Entry 8ENH (X-ray diffraction, 2.50 A resolution); this record covers chains A and D of the 5 polymer chains in the assembly.

== Chain A ==
Name: MHC class I antigen
Organism: Homo sapiens
Reference sequence: F4NBT2 (F4NBT2_HUMAN); residues 1-276 here correspond to UniProt positions 25-300 (UniProt number = residue number + 24)
Amino-acid sequence (276 residues; row label = number of the first residue in the row):
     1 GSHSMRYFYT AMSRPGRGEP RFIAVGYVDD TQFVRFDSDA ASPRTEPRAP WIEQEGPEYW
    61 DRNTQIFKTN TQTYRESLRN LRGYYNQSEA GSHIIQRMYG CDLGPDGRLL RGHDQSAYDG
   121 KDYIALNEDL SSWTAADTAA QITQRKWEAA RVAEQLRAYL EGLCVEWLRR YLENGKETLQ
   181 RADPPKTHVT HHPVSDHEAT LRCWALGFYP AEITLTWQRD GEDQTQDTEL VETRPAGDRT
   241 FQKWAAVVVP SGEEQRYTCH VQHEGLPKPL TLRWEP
Not modelled in the structure: 1
Disulfides: Cys101-Cys164

== Chain D ==
Name: 3180 TCR alpha chain
Organism: Homo sapiens
Amino-acid sequence (206 residues; row label = number of the first residue in the row; note: 14 numbers in that range are skipped by the numbering (no residue carries them; nothing is unmodelled there); numbers below 1 keep their minus sign (Ser-1 is residue -1)):
    -1 SAGENVEQHP STLSVQEGDS AVIKCTYSDS A
    36 SNYFPWYKQE LGKRPQLIID IRSN
    63 VGEKKD
    74 QRIAVTLNKT AKHFSLHITE TQPEDSAVYF CAADGGAGSY QLTFGKGTKL SVIPNIQNPD
   134 PAVYQLRDSK SSDKSVCLFT DFDSQTNVSQ SKDSDVYITD KCVLDMRSMD FKSNSAVAWS
   194 NKSDFACANA FNNSIIPEDT FFPSP
Not modelled in the structure: -1
Disulfides: Cys23-Cys104

== Chain A / chain D interface ==
Contacting residue pairs - 15 pairs, chain A then chain D:
  Arg62(A) - Ala29(D)
  Gln65(A) - Gly111(D)  hydrogen bond (side chain-backbone)
  Gln65(A) - Tyr113(D)
  Ile66(A) - Tyr113(D)
  Thr69(A) - Tyr113(D)
  Arg151(A) - Tyr38(D)  hydrogen bond
  Arg151(A) - Asp55(D)  salt bridge
  Arg151(A) - Arg57(D)
  Glu154(A) - Arg57(D)  salt bridge
  Gln155(A) - Arg57(D)
  Arg157(A) - Asn59(D)
  Ala158(A) - Ser58(D)
  Ala158(A) - Asn59(D)
  Glu161(A) - Asn59(D)
  Leu163(A) - Asn37(D)
Interface residues without a listed pair, chain A (12 interface residues in all): Glu58
Interface residues without a listed pair, chain D (13 interface residues in all): Ser28, Lys66, Ala110, Ser112

== In short ==
12 residues of chain A and 13 residues of chain D are in contact, with 2 hydrogen bonds and 2 salt bridges.
Polar pairs include Arg151(A)-Asp55(D), Glu154(A)-Arg57(D) and Gln65(A)-Gly111(D).
Here chain A is MHC class I antigen and chain D is 3180 TCR alpha chain, both from Homo sapiens. Entry 8ENH
(Cross-reactive 3180 TCR recognition of HLA-B*35:01-NP7 epitope from 2002 H3N2 influenza strain) was
determined by X-ray diffraction.
